1TMT - chains L and H of the 4 polymer chains in the assembly; structure by X-ray diffraction, 2.20 A resolution.

Chain L:
Molecule: Alpha-thrombin (small subunit)
Source organism: Homo sapiens
Notes: EC 3.4.21.5
UniProtKB: P00734 (THRB_HUMAN); residues 1-14 here correspond to UniProt positions 336-349 (UniProt number = residue number + 335)
Amino-acid sequence (36 residues; row label = number of the first residue in the row; a row labelled like 14A-14M holds insertion residues (14A, then the next letters in order)):
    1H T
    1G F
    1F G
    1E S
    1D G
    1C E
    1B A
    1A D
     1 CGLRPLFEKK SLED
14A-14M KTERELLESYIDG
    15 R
Disordered / not traced: 1H, 1G, 1F, 1E, 1D, 1C, 14L-14M, 15

Chain H:
Molecule: Alpha-thrombin (large subunit)
Source organism: Homo sapiens
Notes: EC 3.4.21.5
UniProtKB: P00734 (THRB_HUMAN); the construct lacks a stretch of the UniProt sequence and is renumbered around it, so the offset changes along the chain: 16-36 = UniProt 364-384; 37-60 = UniProt 386-409; 61-77 = UniProt 419-435; 78-97 = UniProt 437-456; 7 more segments
Amino-acid sequence (259 residues; numbered 16 to 247 plus 28 insertion-coded residues; 1 number in that range is skipped by the numbering (no residue carries it; nothing is unmodelled there); the number before each row is that of its first residue; a row labelled like 60A-60I holds insertion residues (60A, then the next letters in order)):
    16 IVEGSDAEIG MSPWQVMLFR K
   36A S
    37 PQELLCGASL ISDRWVLTAA HCLL
60A-60I YPPWDKNFT
    61 ENDLLVRIGK HSRTRYE
   77A R
    78 NIEKISMLEK IYIHPRYNWR
   97A E
    98 NLDRDIALMK LKKPVAFSDY IHPVCLPDRE TA
129A-129C ASL
   130 LQAGYKGRVT GWGNLKETWT
149A-149E ANVGK
   150 GQPSVLQVVN LPIVERPVCK DSTRIRITDN MFCAG
  184A Y
   185 KP
186A-186D DEGK
   187 RGDACEGDSG GPFVMKSP
204A-204B FN
   205 NRWYQMGIVS WGE
   219 GCD
  221A R
   222 DGKYGFYTHV FRLKKWIQKV IDQFGE
Disordered / not traced: 247
Disulfides: Cys42-Cys58, Cys168-Cys182, Cys191-Cys220
Glycans and other covalent adducts: N-acetylglucosamine (NAG) linked to Asn60G

Chain L / chain H interface:
Residue-residue contacts - 59 pairs, chain L then chain H:
  Cys1(L) - Pro120(H)
  Cys1(L) - Val121(H)
  Cys1(L) - Cys122(H)  disulfide
  Cys1(L) - Arg206(H)  hydrogen bond (backbone-side chain)
  Asp1A(L) - His119(H)  hydrogen bond (backbone-side chain)
  Asp1A(L) - Arg206(H)
  Ala1B(L) - Arg206(H)  hydrogen bond (backbone-side chain)
  Gly2(L) - Pro120(H)  hydrogen bond (backbone-backbone)
  Gly2(L) - Val121(H)
  Gly2(L) - Cys122(H)
  Gly2(L) - Arg206(H)
  Gly2(L) - Trp207(H)  hydrogen bond (backbone-backbone)
  Leu3(L) - His119(H)  hydrogen bond (backbone-side chain)
  Leu3(L) - Asn205(H)
  Leu3(L) - Arg206(H)
  Arg4(L) - Gly25(H)
  Arg4(L) - Met26(H)  hydrogen bond (side chain-backbone)
  Arg4(L) - Pro28(H)
  Arg4(L) - Trp29(H)
  Arg4(L) - Arg137(H)
  Arg4(L) - Trp207(H)
  Pro5(L) - Ser115(H)
  Pro5(L) - Asp116(H)
  Leu6(L) - Gly25(H)
  Leu6(L) - Asp116(H)
  Phe7(L) - Glu23(H)
  Phe7(L) - Ile24(H)
  Phe7(L) - Gly25(H)
  Phe7(L) - Met26(H)
  Glu8(L) - Lys202(H)  salt bridge
  Glu8(L) - Asn205(H)
  Glu8(L) - Trp207(H)  hydrogen bond
  Asp14(L) - Glu23(H)
  Asp14(L) - Met26(H)
  Asp14(L) - Arg137(H)  salt bridge
  Lys14A(L) - Ser20(H)
  Lys14A(L) - Asp21(H)  hydrogen bond (side chain-backbone)
  Lys14A(L) - Glu23(H)  salt bridge
  Lys14A(L) - Met26(H)
  Lys14A(L) - Val157(H)
  Thr14B(L) - Arg137(H)  hydrogen bond
  Thr14B(L) - Asn159(H)
  Glu14C(L) - Arg137(H)
  Glu14C(L) - Lys202(H)  salt bridge
  Glu14E(L) - Lys135(H)
  Glu14E(L) - Asn159(H)
  Leu14F(L) - Lys135(H)
  Leu14F(L) - Gly136(H)
  Leu14F(L) - Asn159(H)
  Leu14F(L) - Trp207(H)  hydrophobic
  Leu14G(L) - Pro204(H)  hydrophobic
  Ser14I(L) - Gly133(H)
  Ser14I(L) - Tyr134(H)
  Ser14I(L) - Lys135(H)  hydrogen bond (side chain-backbone)
  Tyr14J(L) - Tyr134(H)  hydrogen bond (backbone-side chain)
  Tyr14J(L) - Lys135(H)  hydrogen bond (side chain-backbone)
  Tyr14J(L) - Met201(H)
  Tyr14J(L) - Lys202(H)  hydrogen bond (side chain-backbone)
  Tyr14J(L) - Pro204(H)  hydrophobic
Interface residues without a listed pair, chain L (21 interface residues in all): Lys9, Glu13
Interface residues without a listed pair, chain H (30 interface residues in all): Ala22, Tyr117, Tyr184A
Inter-chain disulfides: Cys1(L)-Cys122(H)

In short:
Chain L and chain H form an interface of 21 and 30 residues respectively, with 1 disulfide bond, 14 hydrogen
bonds and 4 salt bridges. Among the polar pairs are Glu8(L)-Lys202(H), Lys14A(L)-Glu23(H) and
Asp14(L)-Arg137(H). N-acetylglucosamine is covalently linked to Asn60G(H).
Chain L is Alpha-thrombin (small subunit) and chain H is Alpha-thrombin (large subunit), both from Homo
sapiens; the structure, Changes in interactions in complexes of hirudin derivatives and human alpha-thrombin
due to different crystal forms, was determined by X-ray diffraction (same publication as 1TMU).
